PDB entry 7WVL | X-ray diffraction, 3.00 A resolution | chains H and F of the 3 polymer chains in the assembly

Chain H:
Molecule: P4A2 Fab heavy chain
From: Mus musculus
Notes: antibody fragment or engineered binder
Amino-acid sequence (212 residues; each row starts with the number of its first residue):
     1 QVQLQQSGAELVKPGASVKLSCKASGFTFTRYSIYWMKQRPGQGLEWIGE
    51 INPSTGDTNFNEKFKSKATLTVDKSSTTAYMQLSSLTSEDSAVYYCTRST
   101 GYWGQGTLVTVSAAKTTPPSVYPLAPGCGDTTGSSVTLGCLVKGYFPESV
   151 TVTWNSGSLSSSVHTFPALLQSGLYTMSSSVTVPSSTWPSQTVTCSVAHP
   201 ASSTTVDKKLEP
Cystine bridges: Cys22-Cys96, Cys140-Cys195

Chain F:
Molecule: Spike protein S1
From: Severe acute respiratory syndrome coronavirus 2
Notes: fragment: Receptor binding domain
UniProtKB: P0DTC2 (SPIKE_SARS2); residues 332-532 here = UniProt positions 332-532
Amino-acid sequence (223 residues; each row starts with the number of its first residue):
   332 ITNLCPFGEVFNATRFASVYAWNRKRISNCVADYSVLYNSASFSTFKCYG
   382 VSPTKLNDLCFTNVYADSFVIRGDEVRQIAPGQTGKIADYNYKLPDDFTG
   432 CVIAWNSNNLDSKVGGNYNYLYRLFRKSNLKPFERDISTEIYQAGSTPCN
   482 GVEGFNCYFPLQSYGFQPTNGVGYQPYRVVVLSFELLHAPATVCGPKKST
   532 NGSLEVLFQGPGSHHHHHHHHHH
Not modelled in the structure: 332-336, 514-554
Sequence notes: expression tag (533-554)
Cystine bridges: Cys379-Cys432, Cys480-Cys488

How chain H and chain F interact:
Contacting residue pairs - 13 pairs, chain H then chain F:
  Thr30(H) with Val483(F)
  Arg31(H) with Val483(F); Glu484(F), hydrogen bond (backbone-backbone)
  Tyr32(H) with Val483(F); Glu484(F)
  Ser33(H) with Val483(F); Glu484(F), hydrogen bond (backbone-backbone)
  Tyr35(H) with Gly485(F); Phe486(F), hydrogen bond (side chain-backbone)
  Met37(H) with Phe486(F), hydrophobic
  Asn52(H) with Val483(F)
  Ser99(H) with Gly485(F), hydrogen bond (side chain-backbone); Phe486(F)
The authors on this interface:
  - residue pairs: Arg31(H)-Glu484(F) (backbone contact), Ser33(H)-Glu484(F) (backbone contact), Tyr35(H)-Phe486(F) (hydrogen bond), Met37(H)-Phe486(F) (hydrophobic contact), Ser99(H)-Gly485(F) (hydrogen bond)
  - epitope / paratope residues, chain H: Thr30(H), Arg31(H), Tyr32(H), Ser33(H), Tyr35(H), Met37(H), Asn52(H), Ser99(H)
  - epitope / paratope residues, chain F: Glu484(F)

Summary:
Chain H and chain F form an interface of 8 and 4 residues respectively; the contacts include 4 hydrogen bonds.
Polar pairs include Tyr35(H)-Phe486(F), Ser99(H)-Gly485(F) and Arg31(H)-Glu484(F). The paper describes
backbone contacts between Arg31(H) and Glu484(F) and Ser33(H) and Glu484(F); hydrogen bonds between Tyr35(H)
and Phe486(F) and Ser99(H) and Gly485(F); a hydrophobic contact between Met37(H) and Phe486(F). The paper
reports epitope/paratope residues Thr30(H), Arg31(H) and Glu484(F) among others.
Here chain H is P4A2 Fab heavy chain (Mus musculus) and chain F is Spike protein S1 (Severe acute respiratory
syndrome coronavirus 2). Entry 7WVL (Structure of P4A2 Fab in complex with Spike-RBD from SARS-CoV-2) was
determined by X-ray diffraction.
